PDB entry 6LMK | electron microscopy, 3.70 A resolution | chains A and R of the 6 polymer chains in the assembly

== Chain A ==
Protein: Guanine nucleotide-binding protein G(s) subunit alpha isoforms short
Organism: Homo sapiens
UniProtKB: P63092 (GNAS2_HUMAN); numbering as in UniProt (aligned over 1-394)
Sequence (394 residues; row label = number of the first residue in the row):
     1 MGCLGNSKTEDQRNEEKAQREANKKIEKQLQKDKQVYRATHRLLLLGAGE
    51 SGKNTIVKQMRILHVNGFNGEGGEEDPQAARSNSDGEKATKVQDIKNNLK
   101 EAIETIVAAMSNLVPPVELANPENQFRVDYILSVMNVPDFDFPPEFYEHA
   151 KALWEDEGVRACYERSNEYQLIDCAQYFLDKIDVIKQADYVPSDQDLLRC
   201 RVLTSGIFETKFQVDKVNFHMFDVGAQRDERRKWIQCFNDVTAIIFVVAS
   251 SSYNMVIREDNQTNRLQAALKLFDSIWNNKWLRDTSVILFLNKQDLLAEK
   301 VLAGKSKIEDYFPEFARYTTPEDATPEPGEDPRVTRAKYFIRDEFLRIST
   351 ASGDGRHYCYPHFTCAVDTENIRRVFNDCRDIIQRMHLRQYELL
Unresolved in the structure: 1-8, 59-206, 256-262
Construct notes: conflict N54 (Ser in P63092), A226 (Gly in P63092), A268 (Glu in P63092), K271 (Asn in P63092), D274 (Lys in P63092), K280 (Arg in P63092), D284 (Thr in P63092), T285 (Ile in P63092)

== Chain R ==
Protein: Glucagon receptor
Organism: Homo sapiens
UniProtKB: P47871 (GLR_HUMAN); residues 27-432 here = UniProt positions 27-432
Sequence (422 residues; numbered 27 to 448; the number before each row is that of its first residue):
    27 QVMDFLFEKWKLYGDQCHHNLSLLPPPTELVCNRTFDKYSCWPDTPANTT
    77 ANISCPWYLPWHHKVQHRFVFKRCGPDGQWVRGPRGQPWRDASQCQMDGE
   127 EIEVQKEVAKMYSSFQVMYTVGYSLSLGALLLALAILGGLSKLHCTRNAI
   177 HANLFASFVLKASSVLVIDGLLRTRYSQKIGDDLSVSTWLSDGAVAGCRV
   227 AAVFMQYGIVANYCWLLVEGLYLHNLLGLATLPERSFFSLYLGIGWGAPM
   277 LFVVPWAVVKCLFENVQCWTSNDNMGFWWILRFPVFLAILINFFIFVRIV
   327 QLLVAKLRARQMHHTDYKFRLAKSTLTLIPLLGVHEVVFAFVTDEHAQGT
   377 LRSAKLFFDLFLSSFQGLLVAVLYCFLNKEVQSELRRRWHRWRLGKVLWE
   427 ERNTSNGSGSEDQVDPRLIDGK
Unresolved in the structure: 422-448
Disulfide bonds: C43-C67, C58-C100, C81-C121, C224-C294
Construct notes: expression tag (433-448)
What the authors report for this chain:
  - mutagenesis - F263A, K405A: unchanged signaling with Guanine nucleotide-binding protein G(s) subunit alpha isoforms short (chain A)
  - mutagenesis - H177A, L258A, E260A, L328A, L328W, L329A, L329W, H339A, L354W, N404A: decreased signaling with Guanine nucleotide-binding protein G(s) subunit alpha isoforms short (chain A)
  - mutagenesis - R173A, H177A, E245A, Y248A, F263A, Y400A: decreased signaling
  - mutagenesis - R173A, E245A, Y400A: decreased signaling in response to Gaqi9
  - mutagenesis - L249A, L253A, L354A: decreased signaling in response to Gqi9

== Chain A / chain R interface ==
Contacting residue pairs (37; chain A residue first):
  Q35(A) - E260(R)
  Q35(A) - R261(R)
  R38(A) - T257(R)  hydrogen bond (backbone-side chain)
  R38(A) - L258(R)
  R38(A) - P259(R)
  A39(A) - T257(R)  hydrogen bond (backbone-side chain)
  A39(A) - E260(R)
  H41(A) - T257(R)
  V217(A) - T257(R)
  Y358(A) - R336(R)
  Y358(A) - Q337(R)
  C359(A) - R336(R)  hydrogen bond (backbone-side chain)
  Y360(A) - R336(R)
  F376(A) - A256(R)  hydrophobic
  R380(A) - G254(R)
  D381(A) - K332(R)  salt bridge
  I383(A) - A256(R)
  I383(A) - L258(R)  hydrophobic
  Q384(A) - L253(R)  hydrogen bond (side chain-backbone)
  Q384(A) - K332(R)
  R385(A) - K332(R)  hydrogen bond (side chain-backbone)
  R385(A) - Q337(R)  hydrogen bond
  H387(A) - L252(R)  hydrogen bond (side chain-backbone)
  L388(A) - L253(R)  hydrophobic
  Q390(A) - R173(R)
  Y391(A) - R173(R)
  Y391(A) - H177(R)
  Y391(A) - E245(R)  hydrogen bond
  Y391(A) - Y248(R)
  Y391(A) - L249(R)  hydrophobic
  E392(A) - N404(R)  hydrogen bond
  E392(A) - K405(R)  salt bridge
  L393(A) - T351(R)
  L393(A) - L354(R)  hydrophobic
  L394(A) - L329(R)  hydrophobic
  L394(A) - K332(R)
  L394(A) - Q337(R)
Interface residues without a listed pair, chain A (22 interface residues in all): M386
Interface residues without a listed pair, chain R (25 interface residues in all): L328, I355, Y400
Interface features reported in the paper:
  - residue pairs: E392(A)-N404(R), E392(A)-K405(R), H177(R)-Y391(A), E245(R)-Y391(A), Y248(R)-Y391(A), L249(R)-Y391(A), Y400(R)-Y391(A)
  - interface residues, chain A: A39(A), L388(A), Y391(A), L393(A), L394(A)
  - interface residues, chain R: A256(R), T257(R), L258(R), E260(R)

== In short ==
Chain A and chain R form an interface of 22 and 25 residues respectively; the contacts include 9 hydrogen
bonds and 2 salt bridges. Polar contacts include D381(A)-K332(R), E392(A)-K405(R) and R38(A)-T257(R). The
paper describes contacts between E392(A) and N404(R), E392(A) and K405(R) and H177(R) and Y391(A) among
others. From the paper: H177A, L258A and E260A of chain R, among others, reduce signaling with Guanine
nucleotide-binding protein G(s) subunit alpha isoforms short (chain A); interface residues A39(A), L388(A) and
A256(R) among others; 19 substitutions were tested in all.
Chain A is Guanine nucleotide-binding protein G(s) subunit alpha isoforms short and chain R is Glucagon
receptor, both from Homo sapiens; the structure, Cryo-EM structure of the human glucagon receptor in complex
with Gs, was determined by electron microscopy (same publication as 6LML).
